PDB entry 5W5C | X-ray diffraction, 1.85 A resolution | chains A and B of the 6 polymer chains in the assembly

[Chain A]
Protein: Vesicle-associated membrane protein 2
Organism: Rattus norvegicus
UniProt: P63045 (VAMP2_RAT); residues 28-66 here = UniProt positions 28-66
Chain sequence (40 residues; row label = number of the first residue in the row):
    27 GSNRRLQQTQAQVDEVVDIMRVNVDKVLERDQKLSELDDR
Not modelled in the structure: 27-28
Construct notes: expression tag (27)
Curated features (UniProtKB/Swiss-Prot):
  - site ((Microbial infection) Cleavage): Gln58, Lys59, Lys59, Leu60, Arg66

[Chain B]
Protein: Syntaxin-1A
Organism: Rattus norvegicus
UniProt: P32851 (STX1A_RAT); numbering as in UniProt (aligned over 191-256)
Chain sequence (67 residues; numbered 190 to 256; the number before each row is that of its first residue):
   190 MALSEIETRHSEIIKLENSIRELHDMFMDMAMLVESQGEMIDRIEYNVEH
   240 AVDYVERAVSDTKKAVK
Not modelled in the structure: 190, 245-256
Construct notes: initiating methionine (190)
Curated features (UniProtKB/Swiss-Prot):
  - site: Lys253, Ala254 (Microbial infection: Cleavage)
  - cross-link (Glycyl lysine isopeptide (Lys-Gly)): Lys252 (interchain with G-Cter in SUMO), Lys253 (interchain with G-Cter in SUMO), Lys256 (interchain with G-Cter in SUMO)

[How chain A and chain B interact]
Pairs across the interface (36):
  Asn29(A) - Arg198(B)
  Leu32(A) - Arg198(B)
  Leu32(A) - Glu201(B)
  Leu32(A) - Ile202(B)  hydrophobic
  Leu32(A) - Leu205(B)  hydrophobic
  Gln36(A) - Lys204(B)
  Gln36(A) - Leu205(B)  hydrogen bond (side chain-backbone)
  Gln36(A) - Ser208(B)  hydrogen bond
  Val39(A) - Leu205(B)  hydrophobic
  Val39(A) - Ser208(B)
  Val39(A) - Ile209(B)  hydrophobic
  Val42(A) - Leu212(B)  hydrophobic
  Val43(A) - Leu212(B)
  Val43(A) - Met215(B)
  Met46(A) - Met215(B)
  Met46(A) - Phe216(B)  hydrophobic
  Arg47(A) - Met215(B)
  Asn49(A) - Met219(B)
  Val50(A) - Met219(B)
  Val53(A) - Met219(B)  hydrophobic
  Val53(A) - Leu222(B)  hydrophobic
  Val53(A) - Val223(B)  hydrophobic
  Val53(A) - Gln226(B)  hydrogen bond (backbone-side chain)
  Leu54(A) - Leu222(B)  hydrophobic
  Arg56(A) - Gln226(B)  hydrogen bond
  Arg56(A) - Ile230(B)
  Asp57(A) - Gln226(B)  hydrogen bond
  Asp57(A) - Met229(B)
  Leu60(A) - Gln226(B)
  Leu60(A) - Met229(B)  hydrophobic
  Leu60(A) - Ile230(B)  hydrophobic
  Leu60(A) - Ile233(B)
  Ser61(A) - Met229(B)
  Leu63(A) - Ile233(B)  hydrophobic
  Asp64(A) - Arg232(B)  salt bridge
  Asp64(A) - Ile233(B)
Interface residues without a listed pair, chain A (20 interface residues in all): Thr35, Arg66
Interface residues without a listed pair, chain B (21 interface residues in all): Glu211, Asn236, Val237

[Summary]
Chain A and chain B form an interface of 20 and 21 residues respectively; the contacts include 5 hydrogen
bonds and 1 salt bridge. Polar contacts include Asp64(A)-Arg232(B), Gln36(A)-Leu205(B) and Gln36(A)-Ser208(B).
Chain A is Vesicle-associated membrane protein 2 and chain B is Syntaxin-1A, both from Rattus norvegicus; the
structure, Crystal structure of the primed SNARE-Complexin-Synaptotagmin-1 C2AB complex, was determined by
X-ray diffraction together with 5W5D from the same study.
